PDB entry 1BBR | X-ray diffraction, 2.30 A resolution | chains H and F of the 4 polymer chains in the assembly

[Chain H]
Name: Epsilon-thrombin
Source organism: Bos taurus
Notes: EC 3.4.21.5
Reference sequence: P00735 (THRB_BOVIN); aligned to UniProt positions 367-515 over residues 16-149 (the alignment contains insertions or deletions, so no single offset holds)
Sequence (150 residues; each row starts with the number of its first residue; a row labelled like 60A-60I holds insertion residues (60A, then the next letters in order)):
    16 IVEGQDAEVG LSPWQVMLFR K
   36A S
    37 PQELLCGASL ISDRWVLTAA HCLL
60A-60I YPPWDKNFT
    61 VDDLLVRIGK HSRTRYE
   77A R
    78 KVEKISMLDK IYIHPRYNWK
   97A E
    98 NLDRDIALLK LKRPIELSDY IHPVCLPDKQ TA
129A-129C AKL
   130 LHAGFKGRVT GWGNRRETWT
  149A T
UniProt features mapped onto this chain:
  - active site (Charge relay system): His57, Asp102
  - glycosylation: Asn60G (N-linked (GlcNAc...) asparagine)
Cystine bridges: Cys42-Cys58

[Chain F]
Name: Fibrinogen alpha/alpha-E chain precursor
Source organism: Homo sapiens
Reference sequence: P02671 (FIBA_HUMAN); residues 309-318 here correspond to UniProt positions 26-35 (UniProt number = residue number - 283)
Sequence (11 residues; numbered 308 to 318; the number before each row is that of its first residue):
   308 XDFLAEGGGV R
Modified / non-standard residues: ACE (acetyl group) at position 308
UniProt features mapped onto this chain:
  - site: Arg318 (Cleavage)

[How chain H and chain F interact]
Pairs across the interface (10):
  His57(H) with Val317(F); Arg318(F), hydrogen bond (side chain-backbone)
  Tyr60A(H) with Phe310(F); Val317(F)
  Lys97(H) with Asp309(F); Phe310(F), hydrogen bond (backbone-backbone)
  Glu97A(H) with ACE_308(F); Phe310(F)
  Asn98(H) with Phe310(F)
  Leu99(H) with Val317(F), hydrophobic
Also at the interface, not in a pair above, chain H (8 interface residues in all): Pro60C, Trp60D
Also at the interface, not in a pair above, chain F (6 interface residues in all): Leu311

[Overview]
8 residues of chain H face 6 of chain F across their interface; the contacts include 2 hydrogen bonds. Polar
contacts include His57(H)-Arg318(F) and Lys97(H)-Phe310(F). UniProt lists active-site residues His57(H) and
Asp102(H) on chain H.
Chain H is Epsilon-thrombin (Bos taurus) and chain F is Fibrinogen alpha/alpha-E chain precursor (Homo
sapiens); the structure, The structure of residues 7-16 of the A alpha chain of human fibrinogen bound to
bovine ..., was determined by X-ray diffraction.
